2BE5 - chains B and C of the 6 polymer chains in the assembly; structure by X-ray diffraction, 2.40 A resolution.

[Chain B]
Molecule: DNA-directed RNA polymerase alpha chain
Organism: Thermus thermophilus
Notes: EC 2.7.7.6
UniProtKB: Q9Z9H6 (RPOA_THETH); residue numbers follow UniProt; this construct covers 1-315
Sequence (315 residues; row label = number of the first residue in the row):
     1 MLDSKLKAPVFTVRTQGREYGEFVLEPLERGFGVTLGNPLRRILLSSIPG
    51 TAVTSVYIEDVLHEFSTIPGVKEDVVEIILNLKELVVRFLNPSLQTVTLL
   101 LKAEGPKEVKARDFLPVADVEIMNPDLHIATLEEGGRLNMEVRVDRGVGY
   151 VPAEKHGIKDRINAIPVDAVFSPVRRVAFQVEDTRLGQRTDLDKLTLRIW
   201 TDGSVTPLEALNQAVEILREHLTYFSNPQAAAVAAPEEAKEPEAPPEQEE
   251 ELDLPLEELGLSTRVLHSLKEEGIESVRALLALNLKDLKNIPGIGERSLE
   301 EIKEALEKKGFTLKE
Unresolved in the structure: 230-315

[Chain C]
Molecule: DNA-directed RNA polymerase beta chain
Organism: Thermus thermophilus
Notes: EC 2.7.7.6
UniProtKB: Q8RQE9 (RPOB_THET8); residue numbers follow UniProt; this construct covers 1-1119
Sequence (1119 residues; each row starts with the number of its first residue):
     1 MEIKRFGRIREVIPLPPLTEIQVESYRRALQADVPPEKRENVGIQAAFRE
    51 TFPIEEEDKGKGGLVLDFLEYRLGEPPFPQDECREKDLTYQAPLYARLQL
   101 IHKDTGLIKEDEVFLGHIPLMTEDGSFIINGADRVIVSQIHRSPGVYFTP
   151 DPARPGRYIASIIPLPKRGPWIDLEVEPNGVVSMKVNKRKFPLVLLLRVL
   201 GYDQETLARELGAYGELVQGLMDESVFAMRPEEALIRLFTLLRPGDPPKR
   251 DKAVAYVYGLIADPRRYDLGEAGRYKAEEKLGIRLSGRTLARFEDGEFKD
   301 EVFLPTLRYLFALTAGVPGHEVDDIDHLGNRRIRTVGELMTDQFRVGLAR
   351 LARGVRERMLMGSEDSLTPAKLVNSRPLEAAIREFFSRSQLSQFKDETNP
   401 LSSLRHKRRISALGPGGLTRERAGFDVRDVHRTHYGRICPVETPEGANIG
   451 LITSLAAYARVDELGFIRTPYRRVVGGVVTDEVVYMTATEEDRYTIAQAN
   501 TPLEGNRIAAERVVARRKGEPVIVSPEEVEFMDVSPKQVFSVNTNLIPFL
   551 EHDDANRALMGSNMQTQAVPLIRAQAPVVMTGLEERVVRDSLAALYAEED
   601 GEVAKVDGNRIVVRYEDGRLVEYPLRRFYRSNQGTALDQRPRVVVGQRVR
   651 KGDLLADGPASENGFLALGQNVLVAIMPFDGYNFEDAIVISEELLKRDFY
   701 TSIHIERYEIEARDTKLGPERITRDIPHLSEAALRDLDEEGVVRIGAEVK
   751 PGDILVGRTSFKGESEPTPEERLLRSIFGEKARDVKDTSLRVPPGEGGIV
   801 VRTVRLRRGDPGVELKPGVREVVRVYVAQKRKLQVGDKLANRHGNKGVVA
   851 KILPVEDMPHLPDGTPVDVILNPLGVPSRMNLGQILETHLGLAGYFLGQR
   901 YISPIFDGAKEPEIKELLAQAFEVYFGKRKGEGFGVDKREVEVLRRAEKL
   951 GLVTPGKTPEEQLKELFLQGKVVLYDGRTGEPIEGPIVVGQMFIMKLYHM
  1001 VEDKMHARSTGPYSLITQQPLGGKAQFGGQRFGEMEVWALEAYGAAHTLQ
  1051 EMLTLKSDDIEGRNAAYEAIIKGEDVPEPSVPESFRVLVKELQALALDVQ
  1101 TLDEKDNPVDIFEGLASKR
Bound ions: Mg2+: Glu685 (together with tagetitoxin) (shared with 1 residue of chain D)
Ligand contacts: tagetitoxin (TGT): Arg557, Glu685, Ser878, Arg879

[Chain B / chain C interface]
Contacting residue pairs (9):
  Arg30(B) with Glu692(C), salt bridge; Pro854(C); Glu856(C)
  Gly31(B) with Glu856(C)
  Val34(B) with Arg978(C)
  Asn38(B) with Arg978(C); Thr979(C), hydrogen bond
  Arg42(B) with Arg939(C); Glu981(C), salt bridge
Also at the interface, not in a pair above, chain C (9 interface residues in all): Ile852, Leu853

[Summary]
Chain B and chain C form an interface of 5 and 9 residues respectively, with 1 hydrogen bond and 2 salt
bridges. Among the polar pairs are Arg30(B)-Glu692(C), Arg42(B)-Glu981(C) and Asn38(B)-Thr979(C). Chain C
binds tagetitoxin.
Chain B is DNA-directed RNA polymerase alpha chain and chain C is DNA-directed RNA polymerase beta chain, both
from Thermus thermophilus; the structure, Crystal structure of the T. Thermophilus RNA polymerase holoenzyme
in complex with inhibitor tagetitoxin, was determined by X-ray diffraction.
